8XAV - chains G and Q of the 18 polymer chains in the assembly; structure by electron microscopy, 2.87 A resolution.

Chain G (and Q):
Molecule: DUF4297
Source organism: Escherichia coli
Notes: chain Q of this document is another copy of the same molecule, construct and numbering; everything in this record applies to it too
UniProtKB: A0A9X9SUN3 (A0A9X9SUN3_ECOLX); numbering as in UniProt (aligned over 1-394)
Chain sequence (394 residues; each row starts with the number of its first residue):
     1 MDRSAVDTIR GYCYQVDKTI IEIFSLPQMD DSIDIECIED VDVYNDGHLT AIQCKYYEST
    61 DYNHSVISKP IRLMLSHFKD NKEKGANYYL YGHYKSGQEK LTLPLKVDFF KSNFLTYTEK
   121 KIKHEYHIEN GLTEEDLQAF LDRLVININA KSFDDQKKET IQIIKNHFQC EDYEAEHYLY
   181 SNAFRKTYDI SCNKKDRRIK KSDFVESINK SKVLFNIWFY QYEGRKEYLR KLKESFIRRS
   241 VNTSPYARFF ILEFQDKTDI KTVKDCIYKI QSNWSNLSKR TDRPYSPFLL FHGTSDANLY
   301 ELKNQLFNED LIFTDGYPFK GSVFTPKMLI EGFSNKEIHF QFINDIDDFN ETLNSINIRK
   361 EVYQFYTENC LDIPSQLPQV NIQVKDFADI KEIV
Not modelled in the structure: 1-150 (chain Q: 1-223)

Interface between chain G and chain Q:
Pairs across the interface (37; chain G residue first):
  Tyr300(G) with Lys320(Q); Gly321(Q)
  Lys303(G) with Phe319(Q); Lys320(Q), hydrogen bond (side chain-backbone)
  Asn304(G) with Phe319(Q); Gly321(Q); Ser322(Q); Val323(Q)
  Phe307(G) with Pro318(Q), hydrophobic; Phe319(Q), hydrophobic; Met328(Q), hydrophobic
  Phe313(G) with Phe319(Q), hydrophobic
  Asp315(G) with Pro318(Q); Phe319(Q); Lys320(Q), hydrogen bond (side chain-backbone)
  Tyr317(G) with Pro318(Q); Phe319(Q); Lys320(Q)
  Pro318(G) with Phe307(Q), hydrophobic; Tyr317(Q)
  Phe319(G) with Lys303(Q); Asn304(Q); Phe307(Q), hydrophobic; Phe313(Q), hydrophobic; Asp315(Q); Tyr317(Q)
  Lys320(G) with Tyr300(Q); Lys303(Q); Asp315(Q), hydrogen bond (backbone-side chain); Tyr317(Q); Asn344(Q)
  Gly321(G) with Tyr300(Q); Asn304(Q), hydrogen bond (backbone-side chain)
  Ser322(G) with Asn304(Q)
  Val323(G) with Asn304(Q), hydrogen bond (backbone-side chain)
  Met328(G) with Phe307(Q), hydrophobic
  Asn344(G) with Lys320(Q)

In short:
Chain G and chain Q each contribute 15 residues to their interface; the contacts include 5 hydrogen bonds.
Polar contacts include Lys303(G)-Lys320(Q), Asp315(G)-Lys320(Q) and Gly321(G)-Asn304(Q).
Both chains are DUF4297 (Escherichia coli). Entry 8XAV (Cryo-EM structure of an anti-phage defense complex)
was determined by electron microscopy, deposited together with 8XAU, 8XAW, 8XAX and 8XAY.
